PDB entry 6BGA | X-ray diffraction, 2.31 A resolution | chains B and C of the 5 polymer chains in the assembly

Chain B:
Protein: 2B4 peptide, MHC I-Ek B chain
Organism: Mus musculus
UniProt: Q31163 (Q31163_MOUSE); residues 3-198 here correspond to UniProt positions 29-224 (UniProt number = residue number + 26)
Amino-acid sequence (233 residues; numbered -24 to 208; the number before each row is that of its first residue; numbers below 1 keep their minus sign (Ala-24 is residue -24)):
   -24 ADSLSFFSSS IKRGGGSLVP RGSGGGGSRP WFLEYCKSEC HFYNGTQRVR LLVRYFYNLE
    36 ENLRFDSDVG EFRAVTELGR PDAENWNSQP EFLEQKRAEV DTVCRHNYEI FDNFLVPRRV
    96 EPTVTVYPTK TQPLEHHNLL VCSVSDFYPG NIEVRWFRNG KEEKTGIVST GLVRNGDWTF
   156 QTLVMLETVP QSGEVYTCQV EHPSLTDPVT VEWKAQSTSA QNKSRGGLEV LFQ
Unresolved in the structure: -4, 106-112, 191-208
Disulfides: Cys15-Cys79, Cys117-Cys173
Covalently attached groups: glycan linked to Asn19
Construct notes: expression tag (199-208)

Chain C:
Protein: T cell receptor 2B4 alpha chain
Organism: Mus musculus
Amino-acid sequence (220 residues; each row starts with the number of its first residue; numbers below 1 keep their minus sign (Ala-5 is residue -5)):
    -5 ADPGRGDQVE QSPSALSLHE GTGSALRCNF TTTMRAVQWF QQNSRGSLIN LFYLASGTKE
    55 NGRLKSTFNS KESYSTLHIR DAQLEDSGTY FCAALRATGG NNKLTFGQGT VLSVIPDIQN
   115 PDPAVYQLRD SKSSDKSVCL FTDFDSQTNV SQSKDSDVYI TDKCVLDMRS MDFKSNSAVA
   175 WSNKSDFACA NAFNNSIIPE DTFFPSPESS SRGGLEVLFQ
Unresolved in the structure: -5 to 1, 201-214
Disulfides: Cys22-Cys86, Cys133-Cys183
Covalently attached groups: N-acetylglucosamine (NAG) linked to Asn23

Interface between chain B and chain C:
Residue-residue contacts - 22 pairs, chain B then chain C:
  Ser-22(B) with Thr92(C)
  Leu-21(B) with Thr92(C)
  Ser-20(B) with Ala91(C); Thr92(C)
  Phe-19(B) with Arg29(C), hydrogen bond (backbone-side chain); Ala91(C), hydrogen bond (backbone-backbone); Gly93(C)
  Ser-17(B) with Arg29(C)
  Glu66(B) with Tyr47(C)
  Glu69(B) with Tyr47(C); Ala49(C); Lys53(C), salt bridge
  Gln70(B) with Arg29(C); Tyr47(C), hydrogen bond; Ala49(C)
  Ala73(B) with Ala49(C)
  Thr77(B) with Thr27(C); Met28(C); Ser64(C); Ala91(C)
  His81(B) with Thr27(C), hydrogen bond; Thr92(C)
Interface residues without a listed pair, chain B (15 interface residues in all): Phe-18, Glu74, Asp76, Val78
Interface residues without a listed pair, chain C (13 interface residues in all): Ala30, Leu89, Gly94

Overview:
The interface between chain B and chain C involves 15 residues on one side and 13 on the other, with 4
hydrogen bonds and 1 salt bridge. Polar contacts include Glu69(B)-Lys53(C), Phe-19(B)-Arg29(C) and
Gln70(B)-Tyr47(C). Covalently linked N-acetylglucosamine: at Asn23(C).
Here chain B is 2B4 peptide, MHC I-Ek B chain and chain C is T cell receptor 2B4 alpha chain, both from Mus
musculus. Entry 6BGA (2B4 I-Ek TCR-MHC complex with affinity-enhancing Velcro peptide) was determined by X-ray
diffraction.
